PDB entry 6LPP | X-ray diffraction, 2.65 A resolution | chains A and B

# Chain A (and B)
Name: D-2-hydroxyglutarate dehydrogenase, mitochondrial
From: Homo sapiens
Notes: EC 1.1.99.-; chain B of this document is another copy of the same molecule, construct and numbering; everything in this record applies to it too
UniProtKB: Q8N465 (D2HDH_HUMAN); residues 51-521 here = UniProt positions 51-521
Sequence (481 residues; numbered 47 to 527; the number before each row is that of its first residue):
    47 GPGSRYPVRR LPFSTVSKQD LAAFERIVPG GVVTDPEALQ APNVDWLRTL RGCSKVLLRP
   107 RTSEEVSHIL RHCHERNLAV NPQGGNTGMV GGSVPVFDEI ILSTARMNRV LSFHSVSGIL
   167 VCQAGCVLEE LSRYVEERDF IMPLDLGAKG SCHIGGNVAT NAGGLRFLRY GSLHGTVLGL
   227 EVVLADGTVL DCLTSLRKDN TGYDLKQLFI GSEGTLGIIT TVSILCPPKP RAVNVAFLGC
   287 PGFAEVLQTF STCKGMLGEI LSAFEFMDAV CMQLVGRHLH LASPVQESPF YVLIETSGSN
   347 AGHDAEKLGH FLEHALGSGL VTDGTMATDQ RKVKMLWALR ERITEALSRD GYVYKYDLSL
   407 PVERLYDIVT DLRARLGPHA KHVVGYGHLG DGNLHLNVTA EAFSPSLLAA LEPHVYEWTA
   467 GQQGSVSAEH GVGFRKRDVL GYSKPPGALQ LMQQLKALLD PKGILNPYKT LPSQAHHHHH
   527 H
Unresolved in the structure: 47-53, 520-527 (chain B: 47-52, 520-527)
Sequence notes: expression tag (47-50, 522-527)
Ion coordination: Zn2+: His-434, His-441, Glu-475 (together with (2R)-2-hydroxypentanedioic acid)
Ligand contacts:
  - (2R)-2-hydroxypentanedioic acid (2HG): Met-135, Arg-386, Thr-390, Lys-401, Tyr-432, His-434, His-441, Asn-443, Glu-475, His-476
  - FAD (flavin-adenine dinucleotide): Trp-92, Pro-128, Gln-129, Gly-130, Gly-131, Asn-132, Thr-133, Gly-134, Met-135, Gly-138, Ser-139, Thr-150, Ala-170, Leu-192, Gly-193, Ala-194, Cys-198, His-199, Gly-201, Gly-202, Asn-203, Ala-205, Thr-206, Ala-208, Gly-209, Gly-210, Glu-259, Gly-260, Gly-263, Ile-264, Ile-265, His-434, Glu-475, His-476, Asn-512
What the authors report for this chain:
  - binding site for flavin-adenine dinucleotide: Gly-131, Ala-170, Ala-205, Ala-208, Gly-209, Glu-475
  - conformationally variable residues (side-chain flip): Glu-475
  - Zn2+ coordination: His-434, His-441, Glu-475
  - binding site for (2R)-2-hydroxypentanedioic acid: Arg-386, Thr-390, Lys-401, Tyr-432, His-434, His-441, Asn-443, Glu-475, His-476
  - catalytic residues: His-476
  - contacts within the chain: Glu-311/Arg-386, Glu-311/His-434
  - disease-associated variants - M153T (4%-22%): decreased catalytic activity
  - disease-associated variants - G233S: unchanged catalytic activity
  - disease-associated variants - N127K, G131V, I147S, A170E, I200T, A205V, A208T, E311K, A474V, G477R: abolished catalytic activity on (2R)-2-hydroxypentanedioic acid
  - disease-associated variants - S109W (4%-22%), L124P (4%-22%), A125T (4%-22%), M153V (4%-22%), Q169P (4%-22%), C172Y (4%-22%), P189L (4%-22%), R212W, A231V (4%-22%), G233S, C272R (4%-22%), E333K (69%-94%), D375Y (30%-60%), A392G (69%-94%), V399M (30%-60%), R419H (30%-60%), R421H (69%-94%), A426T (69%-94%), G436V (69%-94%), N439D (30%-60%), V444A (30%-60%), A446V (30%-60%), L453F (69%-94%): decreased catalytic activity on (2R)-2-hydroxypentanedioic acid

# Interface between chain A and chain B
Contacting residue pairs (125):
  Thr-206(A) / Asn-246(B)  hydrogen bond (backbone-side chain)
  Asn-207(A) / Asn-246(B)  hydrogen bond
  Phe-213(A) / Arg-243(B)
  Phe-213(A) / Lys-244(B)
  Arg-215(A) / Glu-305(B)
  His-220(A) / His-220(B)
  His-220(A) / Asp-250(B)  salt bridge
  His-220(A) / Gln-253(B)
  Leu-236(A) / Ala-494(B)  hydrophobic
  Leu-236(A) / Leu-497(B)  hydrophobic
  Asp-237(A) / Pro-491(B)
  Leu-242(A) / Ser-405(B)
  Leu-242(A) / Gln-469(B)
  Leu-242(A) / Gly-470(B)
  Leu-242(A) / Ser-471(B)
  Arg-243(A) / Phe-213(B)
  Arg-243(A) / Asp-437(B)
  Lys-244(A) / Phe-213(B)
  Lys-244(A) / Ser-405(B)  hydrogen bond (backbone-side chain)
  Lys-244(A) / His-434(B)
  Lys-244(A) / Asp-437(B)
  Lys-244(A) / Asn-439(B)  hydrogen bond
  Lys-244(A) / Ser-471(B)
  Lys-244(A) / Ala-474(B)
  Lys-244(A) / Glu-475(B)  salt bridge
  Asp-245(A) / Ser-471(B)  hydrogen bond
  Asp-245(A) / Ser-473(B)
  Asp-245(A) / Ala-474(B)  hydrogen bond (backbone-backbone)
  Asn-246(A) / Thr-206(B)  hydrogen bond (side chain-backbone)
  Asn-246(A) / Asn-207(B)  hydrogen bond
  Asn-246(A) / Ser-473(B)  hydrogen bond (backbone-backbone)
  Asn-246(A) / Ala-474(B)  hydrogen bond (backbone-backbone)
  Asn-246(A) / Glu-475(B)  hydrogen bond (side chain-backbone)
  Asn-246(A) / Gly-477(B)
  Asn-246(A) / Val-478(B)
  Thr-247(A) / Ser-471(B)
  Thr-247(A) / Val-472(B)
  Thr-247(A) / Ser-473(B)
  Thr-247(A) / Val-478(B)
  Thr-247(A) / Ser-489(B)
  Gly-248(A) / Gly-257(B)
  Gly-248(A) / Val-478(B)
  Gly-248(A) / Met-498(B)
  Tyr-249(A) / Ser-258(B)
  Tyr-249(A) / Thr-261(B)  hydrogen bond
  Tyr-249(A) / Leu-262(B)
  Tyr-249(A) / Met-498(B)
  Tyr-249(A) / Leu-517(B)
  Asp-250(A) / His-220(B)  salt bridge
  Leu-251(A) / Ala-494(B)
  Leu-251(A) / Leu-497(B)  hydrophobic
  Leu-251(A) / Met-498(B)  hydrophobic
  Leu-251(A) / Leu-501(B)  hydrophobic
  Gln-253(A) / His-220(B)
  Gln-253(A) / Gln-253(B)
  Leu-254(A) / Leu-254(B)  hydrophobic
  Ser-258(A) / Tyr-249(B)
  Thr-261(A) / Tyr-249(B)  hydrogen bond
  Leu-262(A) / Tyr-249(B)
  Arg-277(A) / Gly-301(B)  hydrogen bond (side chain-backbone)
  Lys-300(A) / Val-162(B)
  Gly-301(A) / Arg-277(B)  hydrogen bond (backbone-side chain)
  Gly-301(A) / Ser-345(B)  hydrogen bond (backbone-side chain)
  Glu-305(A) / Arg-215(B)
  Glu-305(A) / Glu-305(B)
  Glu-305(A) / Gly-344(B)
  Glu-305(A) / Ser-345(B)  hydrogen bond (side chain-backbone)
  Ile-306(A) / Glu-305(B)
  Gly-344(A) / Glu-305(B)
  Ser-345(A) / Gly-304(B)
  Ser-345(A) / Glu-305(B)  hydrogen bond
  Ser-345(A) / Lys-353(B)
  Asn-346(A) / Lys-353(B)
  His-349(A) / His-349(B)
  His-349(A) / Glu-352(B)  salt bridge
  His-349(A) / Lys-353(B)
  Glu-352(A) / His-349(B)  salt bridge
  Lys-353(A) / Asn-346(B)
  Lys-353(A) / His-349(B)  hydrogen bond
  Ser-405(A) / Lys-244(B)  hydrogen bond (side chain-backbone)
  His-434(A) / Lys-244(B)
  Asp-437(A) / Arg-243(B)
  Asp-437(A) / Lys-244(B)
  Asn-439(A) / Lys-244(B)  hydrogen bond
  Gln-469(A) / Leu-242(B)
  Gly-470(A) / Leu-242(B)
  Ser-471(A) / Leu-242(B)
  Ser-471(A) / Lys-244(B)
  Ser-471(A) / Asp-245(B)  hydrogen bond
  Ser-471(A) / Thr-247(B)
  Val-472(A) / Thr-247(B)
  Ser-473(A) / Asp-245(B)
  Ser-473(A) / Asn-246(B)  hydrogen bond (backbone-backbone)
  Ser-473(A) / Thr-247(B)
  Ala-474(A) / Lys-244(B)
  Ala-474(A) / Asp-245(B)  hydrogen bond (backbone-backbone)
  Ala-474(A) / Asn-246(B)  hydrogen bond (backbone-backbone)
  Glu-475(A) / Lys-244(B)  salt bridge
  Glu-475(A) / Asn-246(B)  hydrogen bond (backbone-side chain)
  Gly-477(A) / Asn-246(B)
  Val-478(A) / Asn-246(B)
  Val-478(A) / Thr-247(B)
  Val-478(A) / Gly-248(B)
  Ser-489(A) / Thr-247(B)
  Lys-490(A) / Asp-245(B)  salt bridge
  Lys-490(A) / Thr-247(B)  hydrogen bond (side chain-backbone)
  Pro-491(A) / Asp-237(B)
  Ala-494(A) / Leu-236(B)  hydrophobic
  Ala-494(A) / Leu-251(B)
  Leu-497(A) / Leu-236(B)  hydrophobic
  Leu-497(A) / Leu-251(B)  hydrophobic
  Leu-497(A) / Leu-504(B)  hydrophobic
  Leu-497(A) / Leu-505(B)  hydrophobic
  Met-498(A) / Thr-247(B)
  Met-498(A) / Gly-248(B)
  Met-498(A) / Tyr-249(B)  hydrogen bond (side chain-backbone)
  Met-498(A) / Leu-251(B)  hydrophobic
  Gln-500(A) / Leu-504(B)
  Leu-501(A) / Leu-251(B)  hydrophobic
  Leu-501(A) / Leu-254(B)  hydrophobic
  Leu-501(A) / Leu-501(B)  hydrophobic
  Leu-504(A) / Gln-500(B)
  Leu-504(A) / Leu-504(B)  hydrophobic
  Leu-505(A) / Leu-497(B)  hydrophobic
  Leu-517(A) / Tyr-249(B)
Also at the interface, not in a pair above, chain A (70 interface residues in all): Val-162, Gly-209, Gly-210, Gly-217, Gly-257, Met-302, Leu-303, Gly-304, Val-408, Leu-486, Gly-493, Lys-502, Thr-516
Also at the interface, not in a pair above, chain B (67 interface residues in all): Gly-209, Gly-210, Gly-217, Thr-240, Lys-300, Leu-303, Ile-306, Leu-486, Gly-493, Lys-502

# In short
70 residues of chain A face 67 of chain B across their interface; the contacts include 28 hydrogen bonds and 7
salt bridges. Polar contacts include His-220(A)/Asp-250(B), Lys-244(A)/Glu-475(B) and His-349(A)/Glu-352(B).
The paper reports the catalytic residue His-476(A); S109W, L124P and A125T of chain A, among others, reduce
catalytic activity on (2R)-2-hydroxypentanedioic acid; 34 substitutions were tested in all.
Chain A and chain B are both D-2-hydroxyglutarate dehydrogenase, mitochondrial (Homo sapiens); the structure,
Crystal structure of human D-2-hydroxyglutarate dehydrogenase in complex with D-2-hydroxyglutarate (D-2-HG),
was determined by X-ray diffraction together with 6LPN, 6LPQ, 6LPT, 6LPU and 6LPX from the same study.
